PDB entry 7Y7Q | X-ray diffraction, 2.05 A resolution | chains A and C of the 5 polymer chains in the assembly

== Chain A ==
Protein: RNA-dependent RNA polymerase
Organism: Neurospora crassa
Notes: EC 2.7.7.48
UniProt: Q9Y7G6 (Q9Y7G6_NEUCS); residue numbers follow UniProt; this construct covers 377-1402
Amino-acid sequence (1026 residues; row label = number of the first residue in the row):
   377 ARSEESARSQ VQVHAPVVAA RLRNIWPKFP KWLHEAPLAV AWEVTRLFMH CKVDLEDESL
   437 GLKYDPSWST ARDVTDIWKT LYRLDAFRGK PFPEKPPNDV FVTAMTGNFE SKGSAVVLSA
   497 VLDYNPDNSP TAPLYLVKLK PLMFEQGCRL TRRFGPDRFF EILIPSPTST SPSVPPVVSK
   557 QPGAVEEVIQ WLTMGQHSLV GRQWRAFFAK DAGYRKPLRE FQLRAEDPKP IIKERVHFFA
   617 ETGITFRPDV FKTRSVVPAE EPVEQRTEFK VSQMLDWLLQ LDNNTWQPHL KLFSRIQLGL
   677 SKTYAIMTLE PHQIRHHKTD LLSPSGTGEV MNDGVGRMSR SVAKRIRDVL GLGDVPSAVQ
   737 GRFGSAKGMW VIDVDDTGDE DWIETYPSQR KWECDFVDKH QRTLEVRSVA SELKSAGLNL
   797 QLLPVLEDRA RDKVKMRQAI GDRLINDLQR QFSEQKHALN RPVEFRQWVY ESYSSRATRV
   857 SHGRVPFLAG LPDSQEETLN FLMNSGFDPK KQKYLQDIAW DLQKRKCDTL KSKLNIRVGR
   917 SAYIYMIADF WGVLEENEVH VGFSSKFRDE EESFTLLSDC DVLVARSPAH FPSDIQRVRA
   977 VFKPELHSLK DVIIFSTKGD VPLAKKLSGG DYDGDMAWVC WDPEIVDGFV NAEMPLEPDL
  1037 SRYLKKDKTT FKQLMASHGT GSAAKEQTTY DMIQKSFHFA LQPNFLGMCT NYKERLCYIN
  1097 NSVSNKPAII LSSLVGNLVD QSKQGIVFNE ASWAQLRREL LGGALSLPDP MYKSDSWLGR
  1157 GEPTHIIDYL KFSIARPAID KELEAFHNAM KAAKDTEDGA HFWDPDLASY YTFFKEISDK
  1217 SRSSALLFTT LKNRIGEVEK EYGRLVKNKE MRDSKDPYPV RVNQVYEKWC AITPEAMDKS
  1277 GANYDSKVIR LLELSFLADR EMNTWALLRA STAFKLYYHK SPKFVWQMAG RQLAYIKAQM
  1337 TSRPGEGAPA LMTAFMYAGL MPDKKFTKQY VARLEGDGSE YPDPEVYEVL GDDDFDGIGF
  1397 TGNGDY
Not modelled in the structure: 377-390, 436, 459, 465-468, 558, 599-603, 625-636, 1186-1195, 1245-1249, 1272-1281, 1372-1375, 1384-1391
Bound ions: Mg2+: Gly-1005, Asp-1007; Ca2+ site 1: Asp-1007, Asp-1009, Asp-1011 (together with GTP); Ca2+ site 2: Asp-1007, Asp-1009 (together with GTP)
Residues lining bound ligands:
  - GTP (guanosine-5'-triphosphate), molecule 1: Arg-671, Lys-743, Lys-767, Arg-962, Ser-963, Pro-964, Asp-1007, Asp-1009, Asp-1011, Leu-1082, Val-1115, Asp-1116, Lys-1119
  - GTP, molecule 2: Thr-1397, Gly-1398, Gly-1400, Asp-1401, Tyr-1402
Reported in the primary citation:
  - binding site for the 14-nt RNA strand (chain C): Tyr-590, Gln-797, Thr-854, Lys-909, Tyr-919, Met-1012, Leu-1082, Asn-1087, Arg-1091
  - binding site for the 7-nt RNA strand: Arg-591, Arg-611, Gln-673, Ser-677, Gln-736, Arg-738, Arg-962
  - binding site for GTP: Gln-736, Arg-738, Lys-743, Lys-767, Arg-783, Arg-962, Pro-964, Val-1115, Lys-1119, Thr-1397 to Tyr-1402
  - mutagenesis - P964A: decreased catalytic activity
  - catalytic residues: Asp-1007, Asp-1009, Asp-1011

== Chain C ==
Molecule: 14-nt RNA strand
Sequence (14 nucleotides; row label = number of the first residue in the row):
     1 GAACUACCGU CGGA
Not modelled in the structure: 1-4

== Chain A / chain C interface ==
Residue-residue contacts (24; chain A residue first):
  Tyr-590(A) with A6(C), stacking on the base
  Lys-605(A) with U5(C), base contact
  Lys-790(A) with C11(C), salt bridge to the phosphate
  Asn-795(A) with G9(C), sugar contact
  Gln-797(A) with C7(C), sugar contact; C8(C), hydrogen bond to the sugar
  Ser-850(A) with G13(C), phosphate contact
  Ala-853(A) with G13(C), phosphate contact
  Thr-854(A) with G13(C), hydrogen bond to the phosphate; A14(C), hydrogen bond to the phosphate
  Asp-869(A) with A14(C), phosphate contact
  Lys-909(A) with G9(C), salt bridge to the phosphate
  Tyr-919(A) with G9(C), sugar contact; U10(C), sugar contact
  Ser-963(A) with G9(C), hydrogen bond to the sugar
  Met-1012(A) with U10(C), sugar contact
  Leu-1082(A) with C7(C), base contact
  Gly-1083(A) with A6(C), phosphate contact; C7(C), sugar contact
  Met-1084(A) with A6(C), phosphate contact
  Thr-1086(A) with C7(C), sugar contact
  Asn-1087(A) with A6(C), hydrogen bond to the phosphate; C7(C), sugar contact
  Arg-1091(A) with A6(C), salt bridge to the phosphate
Also at the interface, not in a pair above, chain A (21 interface residues in all): Pro-606, Pro-964
Also at the interface, not in a pair above, chain C (10 interface residues in all): G12

== Overview ==
21 residues of chain A and 10 residues of chain C are in contact, with 5 hydrogen bonds, 3 salt bridges and 1
aromatic stacking contact. Among the polar pairs are Gln-797(A)/C8(C), Ser-963(A)/G9(C) and Thr-854(A)/G13(C).
Chain A binds GTP. From the paper: catalytic residues Asp-1007(A), Asp-1009(A) and Asp-1011(A); P964A of chain
A reduces catalytic activity.
Chain A is RNA-dependent RNA polymerase (Neurospora crassa) and chain C is a 14-nt RNA strand; the structure,
QDE-1 in complex with RNA template, RNA primer and 3'-dGTP, was determined by X-ray diffraction (same
publication as 7Y7P, 7Y7R, 7Y7S and 7Y7T).
